PDB entry 8QLP | electron microscopy, 3.14 A resolution | chains E and M of the 16 polymer chains in the assembly

Chain E (and M):
Molecule: Toll/interleukin-1 receptor domain-containing protein
From: Bacillales bacterium
Notes: chain M of this document is another copy of the same molecule, construct and numbering; everything in this record applies to it too
Chain sequence (452 residues; row label = number of the first residue in the row; numbers below 1 keep their minus sign (Ser-1 is residue -1)):
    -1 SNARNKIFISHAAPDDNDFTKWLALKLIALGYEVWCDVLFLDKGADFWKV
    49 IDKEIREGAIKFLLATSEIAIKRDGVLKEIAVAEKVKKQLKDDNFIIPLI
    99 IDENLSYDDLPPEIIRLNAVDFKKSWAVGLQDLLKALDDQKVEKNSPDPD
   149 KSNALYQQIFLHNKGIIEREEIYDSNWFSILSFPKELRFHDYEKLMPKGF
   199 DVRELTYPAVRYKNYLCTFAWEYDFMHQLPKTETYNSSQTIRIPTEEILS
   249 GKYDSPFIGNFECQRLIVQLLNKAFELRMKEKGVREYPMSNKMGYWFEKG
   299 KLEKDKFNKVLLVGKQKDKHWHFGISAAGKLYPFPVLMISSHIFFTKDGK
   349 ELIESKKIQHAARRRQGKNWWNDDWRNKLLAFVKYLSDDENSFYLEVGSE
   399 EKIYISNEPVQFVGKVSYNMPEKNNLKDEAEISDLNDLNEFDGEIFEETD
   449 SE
Unresolved in the structure: -1 to 0, 420-450 (chain M: -1 to 0, 419-450)
From the paper describing this entry:
  - mutagenesis - R54E, E77A, R114E, N174A: abolished catalytic activity
  - mutagenesis - D40A/K41A, W46E: decreased catalytic activity

Chain E / chain M interface:
Residue-residue contacts - 18 pairs, chain E then chain M:
  Tyr105(E) with Lys83(M)
  Asp106(E) with Arg54(M), hydrogen bond (backbone-side chain); Lys83(M)
  Asp107(E) with Arg54(M), salt bridge
  Leu108(E) with Arg54(M), hydrogen bond (backbone-side chain)
  Pro110(E) with Trp46(M), hydrophobic; Asp50(M); Lys76(M); Val80(M), hydrophobic
  Glu111(E) with Trp46(M); Lys76(M)
  Ile113(E) with Arg54(M); Ala79(M), hydrophobic; Lys83(M)
  Arg114(E) with Leu75(M); Lys76(M); Ala79(M); Glu111(M), salt bridge
Interface residues without a listed pair, chain E (10 interface residues in all): Glu82, Pro109
Interface residues without a listed pair, chain M (10 interface residues in all): Lys86

In short:
Chain E and chain M each contribute 10 residues to their interface; the contacts include 2 hydrogen bonds and
2 salt bridges. Polar contacts include Asp107(E)-Arg54(M), Arg114(E)-Glu111(M) and Asp106(E)-Arg54(M). From
the paper: R54E, E77A and R114E of chain E, among others, abolish catalytic activity; D40A/K41A and W46E of
chain E reduce catalytic activity.
Both chains are Toll/interleukin-1 receptor domain-containing protein (Bacillales bacterium). Entry 8QLP
(CryoEM structure of the RNA/DNA bound SPARTA (BabAgo/TIR-APAZ) tetrameric complex) was determined by electron
microscopy together with 8QLO from the same study.
